Entry 6L3G (X-ray diffraction, 3.30 A resolution); this record covers chains D and A of the 3 polymer chains in the assembly.

== Chain D ==
Molecule: 30-nt DNA strand
Sequence (30 nucleotides; numbered 1 to 30; the number before each row is that of its first residue):
     1 TTTTTTTTTT CGCGCGCGCG TTTTTTTTTT
Unresolved in the structure: 1-3, 25-30

== Chain A ==
Molecule: ATP-dependent DNA helicase
Organism: Bacteroides sp. AF32-8BH
UniProtKB: A0A373G551 (A0A373G551_9BACE); numbering as in UniProt (aligned over 1-433)
Sequence (433 residues; row label = number of the first residue in the row):
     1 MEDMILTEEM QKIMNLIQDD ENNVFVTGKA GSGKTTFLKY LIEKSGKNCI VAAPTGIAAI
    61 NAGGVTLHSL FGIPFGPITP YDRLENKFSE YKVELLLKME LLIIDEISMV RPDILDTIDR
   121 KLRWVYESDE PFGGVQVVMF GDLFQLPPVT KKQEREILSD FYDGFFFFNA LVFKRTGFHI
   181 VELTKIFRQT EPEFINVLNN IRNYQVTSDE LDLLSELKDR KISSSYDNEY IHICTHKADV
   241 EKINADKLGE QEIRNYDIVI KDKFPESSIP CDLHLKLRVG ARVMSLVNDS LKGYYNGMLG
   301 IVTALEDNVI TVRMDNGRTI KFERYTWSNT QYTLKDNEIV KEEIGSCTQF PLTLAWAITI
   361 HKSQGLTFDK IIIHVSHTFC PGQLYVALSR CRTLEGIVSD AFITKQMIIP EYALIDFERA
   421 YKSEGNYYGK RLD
Unresolved in the structure: 1-3, 223-227, 331-341, 433
Ion coordination: Mg2+: Thr-35 (together with ADP, tetrafluoroaluminate)
Small-molecule neighbours: ADP (adenosine-5'-diphosphate): Met-4, Ile-5, Met-10, Lys-29, Ala-30, Gly-31, Ser-32, Gly-33, Lys-34, Thr-35, Thr-36, Asn-61, Phe-187, Arg-188, Gly-365, Thr-367, Arg-392
From the paper describing this entry:
  - binding site for the 30-nt DNA strand (chain D): Tyr-91, Val-149, Lys-151, Lys-152, His-236, His-361, His-377, Phe-379, Ile-409, Tyr-412
  - self-association interface (contacts with another copy of this molecule); pairs are residue here / residue on that copy: Asn-308/Asp-209 (hydrogen bond), Lys-321/Glu-210, Glu-323/Lys-405 (salt bridge), Val-309
  - mutagenesis - H236A, F379A: decreased binding to ssDNA
  - mutagenesis - H236A, F379A: abolished catalytic activity with the 30-nt DNA strand (chain D)
  - mutagenesis - Y91A/Y412A, H377A: decreased catalytic activity with the 30-nt DNA strand (chain D)
  - mutagenesis - Y91A/Y412A, H236A, F379A: decreased catalytic activity on ATP
  - mutagenesis - D209A, D209A/K405A: unchanged catalytic activity with the 30-nt DNA strand (chain D)
  - mutagenesis - E323A/K405A, E323K: increased catalytic activity with the 30-nt DNA strand (chain D)
  - mutagenesis - E323A/K405A: unchanged catalytic activity on ATP
  - mutagenesis - E323K: increased catalytic activity on ATP
  - mutagenesis - Y91A/Y412A: decreased catalytic activity on parental duplex

== Chain D / chain A interface ==
Residue-residue contacts - 39 pairs, chain D then chain A:
  DT4(D) / His-236(A)  hydrogen bond to the sugar
  DT4(D) / His-377(A)  hydrogen bond to the base
  DT4(D) / Phe-379(A)  sugar contact
  DT5(D) / Val-149(A)  sugar contact
  DT5(D) / Lys-151(A)  base contact
  DT5(D) / Thr-235(A)  sugar contact
  DT5(D) / His-236(A)  phosphate contact
  DT5(D) / Lys-237(A)  hydrogen bond to the phosphate
  DT5(D) / Thr-359(A)  phosphate contact
  DT5(D) / His-361(A)  sugar contact
  DT5(D) / Phe-379(A)  sugar contact
  DT5(D) / Cys-380(A)  base contact
  DT6(D) / Thr-55(A)  phosphate contact
  DT6(D) / Val-149(A)  base contact
  DT6(D) / Lys-151(A)  base contact
  DT6(D) / Thr-359(A)  hydrogen bond to the phosphate
  DT6(D) / His-361(A)  sugar contact
  DT6(D) / Lys-362(A)  salt bridge to the phosphate
  DT7(D) / Pro-54(A)  sugar contact
  DT7(D) / Thr-55(A)  phosphate contact
  DT7(D) / Gly-56(A)  hydrogen bond to the phosphate
  DT7(D) / Thr-66(A)  phosphate contact
  DT7(D) / His-68(A)  hydrogen bond to the base
  DT7(D) / Phe-75(A)  stacking on the base
  DT7(D) / Asn-296(A)  phosphate contact
  DT7(D) / Lys-362(A)  phosphate contact
  DT8(D) / Thr-66(A)  hydrogen bond to the phosphate
  DT8(D) / His-68(A)  sugar contact
  DT8(D) / Ser-69(A)  hydrogen bond to the phosphate
  DT8(D) / Gly-72(A)  base contact
  DT8(D) / Ile-73(A)  base contact
  DT8(D) / Pro-74(A)  base contact
  DT8(D) / Phe-75(A)  base contact
  DT8(D) / Asn-288(A)  hydrogen bond to the phosphate
  DT8(D) / Asn-296(A)  hydrogen bond to the phosphate
  DT9(D) / Ser-69(A)  hydrogen bond to the phosphate
  DT9(D) / Asn-288(A)  phosphate contact
  DT10(D) / Tyr-91(A)  stacking on the base
  DT10(D) / Ser-290(A)  base contact
Also at the interface, not in a pair above, chain A (29 interface residues in all): Arg-111, Thr-150, Glu-154, Tyr-325

== In short ==
7 residues of chain D and 29 residues of chain A are in contact, with 11 hydrogen bonds, 1 salt bridge and 2
aromatic stacking contacts. Among the polar pairs are DT4(D)/His-377(A), DT7(D)/His-68(A) and
DT4(D)/His-236(A). The paper reports a binding site for the 30-nt DNA strand (chain D) at Tyr-91(A),
Val-149(A) and Lys-151(A) among others; Y91A/Y412A, H236A and F379A of chain A reduce catalytic activity on
ATP; 8 substitutions were tested in all.
Chain D is a 30-nt DNA strand and chain A is ATP-dependent DNA helicase (Bacteroides sp. AF32-8BH); the
structure, Structural Basis for DNA Unwinding at Forked dsDNA by two coordinating Pif1 helicases, was
determined by X-ray diffraction.
